PDB entry 6W0A | X-ray diffraction, 3.24 A resolution | chains A and C of the 3 polymer chains in the assembly

# Chain A
Protein: Fab Heavy Chain
Source organism: Rattus norvegicus
Notes: antibody fragment or engineered binder
Chain sequence (219 residues; row label = number of the first residue in the row):
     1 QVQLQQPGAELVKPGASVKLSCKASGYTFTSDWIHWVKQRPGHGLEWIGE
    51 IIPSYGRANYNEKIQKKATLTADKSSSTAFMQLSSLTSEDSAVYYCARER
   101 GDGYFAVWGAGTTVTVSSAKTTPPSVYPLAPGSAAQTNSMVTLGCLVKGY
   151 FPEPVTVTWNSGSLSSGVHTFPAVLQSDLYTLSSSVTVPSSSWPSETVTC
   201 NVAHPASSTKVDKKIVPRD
Disulfide bonds: Cys22-Cys96, Cys145-Cys200

# Chain C
Protein: pH-gated potassium channel KcsA
Source organism: Streptomyces lividans
UniProt: P0A334 (KCSA_STRLI); numbering as in UniProt (aligned over 28-120)
Chain sequence (93 residues; each row starts with the number of its first residue):
    28 AAGAATVLLVIVLLAGSYLAVLAERGAPGAQLITYPRALWWSVETATTVG
    78 YGDLYPVTLWGRLVAVVVMVAGITSFGLVTAALATWFVGREQE
Swiss-Prot annotation at these positions:
  - motif: Thr75 to Asp80 (Selectivity filter)
  - mutagenesis: Glu71 (E71A: Prevents channel inactivation)
Ion coordination: barium ion near Thr75 (its only coordinating residue here); K+ near Gly77 (its only coordinating residue here)
From the paper describing this entry:
  - conformationally variable residues (helix shift, loop rearrangement): Thr75, Gly77, Ser102, Thr112
  - barium ion coordination: Thr75
  - contacts within the chain: Glu71-Asp80 (hydrogen bond) (citing earlier work)

# Interface between chain A and chain C
Residue-residue contacts - 18 pairs, chain A then chain C:
  Thr30(A) with Tyr45(C), hydrogen bond
  Ser31(A) with Tyr62(C), hydrogen bond (backbone-side chain)
  Trp33(A) with Arg52(C); Tyr62(C), hydrogen bond
  Glu50(A) with Arg52(C), salt bridge
  Ile52(A) with Tyr45(C); Leu49(C), hydrophobic
  Tyr55(A) with Tyr45(C); Leu46(C); Leu49(C), hydrophobic
  Arg57(A) with Arg52(C)
  Asn59(A) with Arg52(C); Gly53(C)
  Glu62(A) with Pro55(C)
  Glu99(A) with Arg52(C), salt bridge
  Gly101(A) with Arg52(C); Thr61(C); Tyr62(C), hydrogen bond (backbone-backbone)
Also at the interface, not in a pair above, chain A (16 interface residues in all): His35, Ser54, Arg100, Asp102, Gly103
Also at the interface, not in a pair above, chain C (11 interface residues in all): Val48, Ala50, Pro63

# Summary
The interface between chain A and chain C involves 16 residues on one side and 11 on the other, with 4
hydrogen bonds and 2 salt bridges. Among the polar pairs are Glu50(A)-Arg52(C), Glu99(A)-Arg52(C) and
Thr30(A)-Tyr45(C). From the paper: barium ion coordination by Thr75(C); conformational variability at
Thr75(C), Gly77(C) and Ser102(C) among others.
Chain A is Fab Heavy Chain (Rattus norvegicus) and chain C is pH-gated potassium channel KcsA (Streptomyces
lividans); the structure, Open-gate KcsA soaked in 1 mM BaCl2, was determined by X-ray diffraction together
with 6W0B, 6W0C, 6W0D, 6W0E, 6W0F, 6W0G and 3 further entries from the same study.
